Entry 8VWG (electron microscopy, 4.17 A resolution (low resolution: residue-level contacts below are approximate; hydrogen-bond / salt-bridge calls are withheld)); this record covers chains C and D of the 9 polymer chains in the assembly.

Chain C (and D):
Name: Copia VLP protein
Notes: chain D of this document is another copy of the same molecule, construct and numbering; everything in this record applies to it too
Reference sequence: P04146 (COPIA_DROME); residues 0-269 here correspond to UniProt positions 1-270 (UniProt number = residue number + 1)
Sequence (270 residues; numbered 0 to 269; the number before each row is that of its first residue; numbering starts at 0):
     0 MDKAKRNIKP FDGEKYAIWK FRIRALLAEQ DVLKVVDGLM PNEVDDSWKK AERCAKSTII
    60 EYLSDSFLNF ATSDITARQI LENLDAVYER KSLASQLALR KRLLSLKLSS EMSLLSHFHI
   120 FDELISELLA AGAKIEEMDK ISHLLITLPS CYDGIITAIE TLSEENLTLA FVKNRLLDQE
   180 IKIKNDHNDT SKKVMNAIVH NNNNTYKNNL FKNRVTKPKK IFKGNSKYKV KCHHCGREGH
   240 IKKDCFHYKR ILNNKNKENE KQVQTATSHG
Unresolved in the structure: 0-2, 187-269
Swiss-Prot annotation at these positions:
  - zinc finger: V229 to H246 (CCHC-type)

Interface between chain C and chain D:
Pairs across the interface - 32 pairs, chain C then chain D:
  R52(C) - A27(D)
  R52(C) - D30(D)
  K55(C) - F20(D)
  S56(C) - K4(D)
  S56(C) - A24(D)
  S56(C) - E28(D)
  T57(C) - K4(D)
  I59(C) - F20(D)
  I59(C) - R21(D)
  I59(C) - A24(D)
  E60(C) - K4(D)
  E60(C) - N6(D)
  L62(C) - N6(D)
  L62(C) - R21(D)
  S63(C) - R21(D)
  D64(C) - K14(D)
  D64(C) - I17(D)
  D64(C) - R21(D)
  S65(C) - H118(D)
  F66(C) - H118(D)
  L67(C) - I17(D)
  L67(C) - F20(D)
  L67(C) - R21(D)
  N68(C) - S125(D)
  A70(C) - F20(D)
  R89(C) - N173(D)
  R89(C) - L176(D)
  R89(C) - D177(D)
  S91(C) - D177(D)
  A93(C) - I180(D)
  S94(C) - I180(D)
  A97(C) - I180(D)
Other interface residues (no listed pair), chain C (22 interface residues in all): Y61, T71, Y87
Other interface residues (no listed pair), chain D (17 interface residues in all): D121

In short:
The interface between chain C and chain D involves 22 residues on one side and 17 on the other.
Both chains are Copia VLP protein. Entry 8VWG (Structure of the Drosophila retrotransposon Copia capsid) was
determined by electron microscopy, deposited together with 8VVW, 8VVZ and 8VW3.
